Entry 8P1Y (X-ray diffraction, 2.60 A resolution); this record covers chain AAA.

# Chain AAA
Name: Serine--tRNA ligase, cytoplasmic
Organism: Arabidopsis thaliana
Notes: EC 6.1.1.11
UniProtKB: Q39230 (SYSC_ARATH); numbering as in UniProt (aligned over 3-451)
Sequence (456 residues; each row starts with the number of its first residue):
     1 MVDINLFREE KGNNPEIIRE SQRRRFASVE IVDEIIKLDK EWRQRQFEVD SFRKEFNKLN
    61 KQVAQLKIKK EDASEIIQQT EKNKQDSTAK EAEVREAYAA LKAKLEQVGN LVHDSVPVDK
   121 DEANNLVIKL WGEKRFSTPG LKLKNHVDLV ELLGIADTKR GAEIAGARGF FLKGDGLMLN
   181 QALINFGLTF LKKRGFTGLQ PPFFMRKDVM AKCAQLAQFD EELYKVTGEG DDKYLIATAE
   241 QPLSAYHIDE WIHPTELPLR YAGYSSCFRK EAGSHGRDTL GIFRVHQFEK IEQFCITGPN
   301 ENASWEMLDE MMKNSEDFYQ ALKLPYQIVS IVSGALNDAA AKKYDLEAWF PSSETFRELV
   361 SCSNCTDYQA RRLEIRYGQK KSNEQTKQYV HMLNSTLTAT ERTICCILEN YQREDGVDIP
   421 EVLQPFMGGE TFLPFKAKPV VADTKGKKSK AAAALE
Disordered / not traced: 12, 67-72, 274-279, 378-384, 437-456
Sequence notes: initiating methionine (1); expression tag (2, 452-456); engineered mutation S244 (Cys in Q39230)
UniProt features mapped onto this chain:
  - binding site (L-serine): T238 to E240, E292, T396
  - binding site (ATP): R269 to E271, V285, E358 to S361

# In short
UniProt lists 5 L-serine-binding residues and 8 ATP-binding residues.
Chain AAA is Serine--tRNA ligase, cytoplasmic (Arabidopsis thaliana); the structure, Arabidopsis thaliana
mutated variant C244S of seryl-tRNA synthetase, was determined by X-ray diffraction together with 8P1Z from
the same study.
